Entry 6NKH (X-ray diffraction, 1.60 A resolution); this record covers chains A and B of the 4 polymer chains in the assembly.

# Chain A (and B)
Protein: Short chain dehydrogenase
From: Malbranchea aurantiaca
Notes: chain B of this document is another copy of the same molecule, construct and numbering; everything in this record applies to it too
UniProt: L0E4F8 (L0E4F8_9EURO); residues 1-264 here = UniProt positions 1-264
Amino-acid sequence (264 residues; numbered 1 to 264; the number before each row is that of its first residue):
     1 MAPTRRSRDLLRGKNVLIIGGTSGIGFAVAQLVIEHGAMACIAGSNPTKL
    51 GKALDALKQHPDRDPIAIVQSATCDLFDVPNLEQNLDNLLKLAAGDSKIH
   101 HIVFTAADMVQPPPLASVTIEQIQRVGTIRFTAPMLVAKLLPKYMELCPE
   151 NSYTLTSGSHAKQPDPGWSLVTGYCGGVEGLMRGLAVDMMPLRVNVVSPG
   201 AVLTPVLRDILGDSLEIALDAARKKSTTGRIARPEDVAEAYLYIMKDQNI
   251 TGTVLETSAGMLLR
Not modelled in the structure: 1-3 (chain B: 1-3, 209-211)
UniProt features mapped onto this chain:
  - binding site (NADP(+)): Thr22, Ser23, Ile25, Ser45, Asn46, Lys49, Asp75, Asn88, Arg130, Val202, Thr204
  - glycosylation: Asn249 (N-linked (GlcNAc...) asparagine)
From the paper describing this entry:
  - mutagenesis - D108A, R130A, D165N, W168L: decreased catalytic activity
  - mutagenesis - D165A: abolished catalytic activity
  - catalytic residues: Arg130
  - catalytic residues: Asp165, Trp168 (proposed by the authors, not directly observed)
  - contacts within the chain: Asp108-Arg130 (proposed by the authors, not directly observed)

# Interface between chain A and chain B
Contacting residue pairs - 80 pairs, chain A then chain B:
  Thr4(A) - Thr4(B)
  Thr4(A) - Glu35(B)
  Thr4(A) - His36(B)
  Arg5(A) - Asp62(B)  salt bridge
  Leu10(A) - Glu239(B)
  Leu32(A) - Arg6(B)
  Glu35(A) - Thr4(B)
  Glu35(A) - Arg6(B)  salt bridge
  His36(A) - Thr4(B)
  Asp62(A) - Arg5(B)  salt bridge
  Pro149(A) - Arg230(B)
  Glu150(A) - Arg230(B)  salt bridge
  Arg183(A) - Leu263(B)
  Ala186(A) - Thr227(B)
  Ala186(A) - Leu263(B)  hydrophobic
  Met190(A) - Thr227(B)
  Met190(A) - Arg264(B)
  Pro191(A) - Thr227(B)
  Pro191(A) - Thr228(B)
  Ser226(A) - Met190(B)
  Thr227(A) - Ala186(B)
  Thr227(A) - Met190(B)
  Thr227(A) - Pro191(B)
  Thr227(A) - Thr251(B)
  Thr228(A) - Pro149(B)
  Thr228(A) - Pro191(B)
  Thr228(A) - Gln248(B)
  Thr228(A) - Thr251(B)
  Arg230(A) - Pro149(B)
  Arg230(A) - Glu150(B)  salt bridge
  Ala232(A) - Asn249(B)
  Glu235(A) - Arg6(B)
  Asp236(A) - Asp247(B)
  Asp236(A) - Gln248(B)  hydrogen bond (side chain-backbone)
  Val237(A) - Asn249(B)
  Glu239(A) - Arg6(B)
  Glu239(A) - Tyr243(B)
  Glu239(A) - Lys246(B)
  Ala240(A) - Tyr243(B)
  Tyr243(A) - Glu239(B)
  Tyr243(A) - Ala240(B)  hydrophobic
  Tyr243(A) - Tyr243(B)  hydrophobic
  Tyr243(A) - Leu255(B)
  Tyr243(A) - Thr257(B)
  Lys246(A) - Glu239(B)
  Lys246(A) - Lys246(B)
  Asp247(A) - Asp236(B)
  Asp247(A) - Thr257(B)  hydrogen bond
  Gln248(A) - Thr228(B)
  Gln248(A) - Arg230(B)  hydrogen bond
  Gln248(A) - Asp236(B)
  Asn249(A) - Gly200(B)  hydrogen bond (side chain-backbone)
  Asn249(A) - Ala232(B)
  Asn249(A) - Val237(B)
  Asn249(A) - Thr257(B)  hydrogen bond (side chain-backbone)
  Asn249(A) - Ser258(B)
  Asn249(A) - Ala259(B)  hydrogen bond (backbone-backbone)
  Ile250(A) - Glu256(B)
  Ile250(A) - Thr257(B)
  Thr251(A) - Thr227(B)
  Thr251(A) - Ala259(B)
  Thr251(A) - Gly260(B)
  Gly252(A) - Leu263(B)
  Thr253(A) - Glu256(B)  hydrogen bond
  Leu255(A) - Tyr243(B)
  Leu255(A) - Leu255(B)  hydrophobic
  Glu256(A) - Ile250(B)
  Glu256(A) - Thr253(B)  hydrogen bond
  Thr257(A) - Tyr243(B)
  Thr257(A) - Asp247(B)  hydrogen bond
  Thr257(A) - Asn249(B)  hydrogen bond (backbone-side chain)
  Thr257(A) - Ile250(B)
  Ser258(A) - Asn249(B)
  Ala259(A) - Asn249(B)  hydrogen bond (backbone-backbone)
  Ala259(A) - Thr251(B)
  Gly260(A) - Thr251(B)
  Leu263(A) - Arg183(B)
  Leu263(A) - Ala186(B)  hydrophobic
  Leu263(A) - Gly252(B)
  Arg264(A) - Met190(B)  hydrogen bond
Interface residues without a listed pair, chain A (47 interface residues in all): Arg6, Ser7, Gln31, His60, Val187, Arg193, Arg233
Interface residues without a listed pair, chain B (43 interface residues in all): Arg8, Val187, Arg193, Ala201, Arg233

# Overview
The interface between chain A and chain B involves 47 residues on one side and 43 on the other, with 12
hydrogen bonds and 5 salt bridges. Polar pairs include Arg5(A)-Asp62(B), Glu35(A)-Arg6(B) and
Glu150(A)-Arg230(B). From the paper: catalytic residues Arg130(A), Asp165(A) and Trp168(A); D108A, R130A and
D165N of chain A, among others, reduce catalytic activity; 5 substitutions were tested in all.
Chain A and chain B are both Short chain dehydrogenase (Malbranchea aurantiaca); the structure, Structure of
MalC Reductase/Diels-Alderase from Malbranchea aurantiaca, was determined by X-ray diffraction (same
publication as 6NKI, 6NKK and 6NKM).
